PDB entry 8E3X | electron microscopy, 2.30 A resolution | chains B and N of the 6 polymer chains in the assembly

Chain B:
Protein: Guanine nucleotide-binding protein G(I)/G(S)/G(T) subunit beta-1
From: Homo sapiens
Reference sequence: P62873 (GBB1_HUMAN); numbering as in UniProt (aligned over 2-340)
Chain sequence (350 residues; row label = number of the first residue in the row; numbers below 1 keep their minus sign (Met-9 is residue -9)):
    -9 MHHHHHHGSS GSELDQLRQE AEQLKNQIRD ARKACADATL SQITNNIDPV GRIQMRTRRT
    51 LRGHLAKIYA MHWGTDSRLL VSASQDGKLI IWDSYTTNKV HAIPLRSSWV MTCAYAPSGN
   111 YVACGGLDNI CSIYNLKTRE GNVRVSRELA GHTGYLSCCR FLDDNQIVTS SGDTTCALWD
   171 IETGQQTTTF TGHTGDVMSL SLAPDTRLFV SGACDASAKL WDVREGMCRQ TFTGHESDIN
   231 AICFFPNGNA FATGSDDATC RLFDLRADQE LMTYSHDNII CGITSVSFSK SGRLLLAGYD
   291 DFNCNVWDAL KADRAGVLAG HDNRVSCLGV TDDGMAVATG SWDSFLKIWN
Not modelled in the structure: -9 to 2
Construct notes: expression tag (-9 to 1)

Chain N:
Protein: Nanobody35
From: Lama glama
Notes: antibody fragment or engineered binder
Chain sequence (138 residues; each row starts with the number of its first residue):
     1 QVQLQESGGG LVQPGGSLRL SCAASGFTFS NYKMNWVRQA PGKGLEWVSD ISQSGASISY
    61 TGSVKGRFTI SRDNAKNTLY LQMNSLKPED TAVYYCARCP APFTRDCFDV TSTTYAYRGQ
   121 GTQVTVSSHH HHHHEPEA
Not modelled in the structure: 127-138
Cystine bridges: Cys22-Cys96, Cys99-Cys107

Chain B / chain N interface:
Contacting residue pairs - 18 pairs, chain B then chain N:
  Arg8(B) - Gln120(N)  hydrogen bond
  Thr184(B) - Thr114(N)
  Cys204(B) - Ala116(N)
  Cys204(B) - Tyr117(N)
  Asp205(B) - Ala116(N)
  Asp205(B) - Tyr117(N)
  Ala206(B) - Tyr117(N)
  Thr223(B) - Gln1(N)
  Glu226(B) - Gly26(N)
  Glu226(B) - Phe27(N)
  Glu226(B) - Thr28(N)
  Glu226(B) - Tyr32(N)
  Glu226(B) - Arg98(N)  hydrogen bond (backbone-side chain)
  Ser227(B) - Arg98(N)
  Ser227(B) - Pro100(N)  hydrogen bond (side chain-backbone)
  Ser227(B) - Ala101(N)
  Ser227(B) - Tyr117(N)
  Asp228(B) - Tyr117(N)  hydrogen bond
Interface residues without a listed pair, chain B (13 interface residues in all): Lys15, Asp246, Asp247, Ile270
Interface residues without a listed pair, chain N (14 interface residues in all): Pro102, Phe103

In short:
The interface between chain B and chain N involves 13 residues on one side and 14 on the other, with 4
hydrogen bonds. Polar contacts include Arg8(B)-Gln120(N), Glu226(B)-Arg98(N) and Ser227(B)-Pro100(N).
Here chain B is Guanine nucleotide-binding protein G(I)/G(S)/G(T) subunit beta-1 (Homo sapiens) and chain N is
Nanobody35 (Lama glama). Entry 8E3X (Cryo-EM structure of the PAC1R-PACAP27-Gs complex) was determined by
electron microscopy together with 8E3Y and 8E3Z from the same study.
